1LQB - chains C and D of the 4 polymer chains in the assembly; structure by X-ray diffraction, 2.00 A resolution.

== Chain C ==
Name: von hippel-lindau disease tumor supressor
From: Homo sapiens
UniProtKB: P40337 (VHL_HUMAN); residue numbers follow UniProt; this construct covers 52-213
Chain sequence (162 residues; numbered 52 to 213; the number before each row is that of its first residue):
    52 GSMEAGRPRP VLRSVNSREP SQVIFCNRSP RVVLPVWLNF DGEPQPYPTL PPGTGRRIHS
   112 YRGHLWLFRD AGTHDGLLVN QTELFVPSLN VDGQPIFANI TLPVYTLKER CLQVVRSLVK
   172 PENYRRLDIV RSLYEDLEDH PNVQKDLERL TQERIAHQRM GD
Disordered / not traced: 52-60, 211-213
Swiss-Prot annotation at these positions:
  - region: Thr157 to Val166 (Interaction with Elongin BC complex)
  - natural variant: Leu63 (L63P: In PCC), Arg64 (R64P: In PCC), Ser65 (S65A: In PCC; S65L: In VHLD; S65W: In VHLD), Val66 to Gln73 (deletion: In VHLD), Ser68 (S68W: In PCC and VHLD), Glu70 (E70K: In VHLD), Val74 (V74G: In VHLD), Ile75 (deletion: In VHLD), Phe76 (F76I: In VHLD; F76L: In VHLD; F76S: In VHLD; deletion: In VHLD), Asn78 (N78H: In VHLD; N78S: In VHLD; N78T: In VHLD), Arg79 (R79P: In VHLD), Ser80 (S80I: In VHLD; S80N: In PCC and VHLD; S80R: In VHLD), 64 further natural variant entries in UniProt
  - mutagenesis: Tyr98 (Y98N: No interaction with HIF1A. No HIF1A degradation)

== Chain D ==
Name: Hypoxia-inducible factor 1 ALPHA
UniProtKB: Q16665 (HIF1A_HUMAN); residue numbers follow UniProt; this construct covers 549-582
Chain sequence (34 residues; row label = number of the first residue in the row):
   549 PFSTQDTDLD LEMLAPYIPM DDDFQLRSFD QLSP
Disordered / not traced: 549-559, 578-582
Sequence notes: modified residue (564)
Modified residues: Pro564 (4-hydroxyproline; HYP)

== Interface between chain C and chain D ==
Pairs across the interface (43; chain C residue first):
  Asn67(C) - Glu560(D)
  Asn67(C) - Met561(D)
  Asn67(C) - Leu562(D)  hydrogen bond (side chain-backbone)
  Arg69(C) - Glu560(D)  hydrogen bond (side chain-backbone)
  Arg69(C) - Leu562(D)
  Ile75(C) - Phe572(D)  hydrophobic
  Asn78(C) - Leu574(D)
  Arg79(C) - Leu574(D)
  Arg79(C) - Ser576(D)
  Arg79(C) - Phe577(D)
  Ser80(C) - Phe577(D)
  Trp88(C) - Ala563(D)  hydrophobic
  Trp88(C) - Pro564(D)
  Phe91(C) - Met561(D)  hydrophobic
  Phe91(C) - Leu562(D)
  Tyr98(C) - Pro564(D)  hydrogen bond (side chain-backbone)
  Pro99(C) - Ile566(D)  hydrophobic
  Gly104(C) - Gln573(D)
  Gly104(C) - Leu574(D)  hydrogen bond (backbone-backbone)
  Gly104(C) - Phe577(D)
  Thr105(C) - Phe572(D)
  Thr105(C) - Gln573(D)
  Thr105(C) - Leu574(D)
  Gly106(C) - Asp571(D)
  Gly106(C) - Phe572(D)  hydrogen bond (backbone-backbone)
  Arg107(C) - Ile566(D)
  Arg107(C) - Asp571(D)  salt bridge
  Arg107(C) - Phe572(D)
  Arg108(C) - Ile566(D)
  Arg108(C) - Pro567(D)
  Arg108(C) - Asp569(D)  salt bridge
  Ile109(C) - Ile566(D)  hydrophobic
  His110(C) - Pro564(D)
  His110(C) - Tyr565(D)  hydrogen bond (backbone-backbone)
  His110(C) - Pro567(D)
  Ser111(C) - Pro564(D)
  Tyr112(C) - Leu562(D)
  Tyr112(C) - Ala563(D)
  Tyr112(C) - Pro564(D)
  Tyr112(C) - Tyr565(D)
  His115(C) - Leu562(D)
  His115(C) - Pro564(D)
  Trp117(C) - Pro564(D)
Other interface residues (no listed pair), chain C (23 interface residues in all): Cys77, Leu101

== Summary ==
Chain C and chain D form an interface of 23 and 15 residues respectively, with 6 hydrogen bonds and 2 salt
bridges. Polar pairs include Arg107(C)-Asp571(D), Arg108(C)-Asp569(D) and Asn67(C)-Leu562(D). From UniProt:
one mutagenesis site on chain C.
Chain C is von hippel-lindau disease tumor supressor (Homo sapiens) and chain D is Hypoxia-inducible factor 1
ALPHA; the structure, Crystal structure of a hydroxylated HIF-1 alpha peptide bound to the
pVHL/elongin-C/elongin-B complex, was determined by X-ray diffraction.
